Entry 6RJ9 (electron microscopy, 3.20 A resolution); this record covers chains A and D of the 5 polymer chains in the assembly.

== Chain A ==
Molecule: AcrIIA6
From: Streptococcus phage D1811
UniProtKB: A0A2U7VKE8 (A0A2U7VKE8_9CAUD); residues 1-183 here = UniProt positions 1-183
Amino-acid sequence (183 residues; row label = number of the first residue in the row):
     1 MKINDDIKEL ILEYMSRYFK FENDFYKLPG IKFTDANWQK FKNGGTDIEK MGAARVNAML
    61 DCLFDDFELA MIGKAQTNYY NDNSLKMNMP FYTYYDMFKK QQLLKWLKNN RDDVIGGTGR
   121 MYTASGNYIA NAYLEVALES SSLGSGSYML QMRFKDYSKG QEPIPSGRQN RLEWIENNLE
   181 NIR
What the authors report for this chain:
  - binding site for sgRNA (chain D): Thr-118, Arg-120, Tyr-128, Gln-161, Gly-167, Arg-168, Arg-171

== Chain D ==
Molecule: sgRNA
From: Streptococcus thermophilus
Sequence (117 nucleotides; each row starts with the number of its first residue):
     1 GUUGCGUUGA UAAAAGUAUU GUUUUUGUAC UCUCAAGAUU CAAUAAUCUU GCAGAAGCUA
    61 CAAAGAUAAG GCUUCAUGCC GAAAUCAACA CCCUGUCAUU UUAUGGCAGG GUGUUUU
Disordered / not traced: 1, 34-52, 93-109, 116-117

== Chain A / chain D interface ==
Residue-residue contacts (17):
  Gly-117(A) with G71(D), phosphate contact
  Thr-118(A) with G70(D), sugar contact; G71(D), hydrogen bond to the phosphate
  Arg-120(A) with A69(D), hydrogen bond to the sugar
  Tyr-128(A) with A69(D), sugar contact
  Ala-130(A) with A69(D), sugar contact
  Gln-161(A) with A64(D), hydrogen bond to the sugar; G65(D), sugar contact
  Ser-166(A) with G71(D), hydrogen bond to the base; C72(D), base contact
  Gly-167(A) with C72(D), hydrogen bond to the phosphate
  Arg-168(A) with U73(D), hydrogen bond to the phosphate
  Gln-169(A) with C75(D), base contact
  Asn-170(A) with U73(D), hydrogen bond to the base; C75(D), hydrogen bond to the base
  Arg-171(A) with G71(D), salt bridge to the phosphate; C72(D), salt bridge to the phosphate
Other interface residues (no listed pair), chain A (15 interface residues in all): Asn-131, Glu-162, Pro-163

== In short ==
The interface between chain A and chain D involves 15 residues on one side and 8 on the other, with 8 hydrogen
bonds and 2 salt bridges. Polar contacts include Ser-166(A)/G71(D), Asn-170(A)/U73(D) and Asn-170(A)/C75(D).
From the paper: a binding site for sgRNA (chain D) at Thr-118(A), Arg-120(A) and Tyr-128(A) among others.
Here chain A is AcrIIA6 (Streptococcus phage D1811) and chain D is sgRNA (Streptococcus thermophilus). Entry
6RJ9 (Cryo-EM structure of St1Cas9-sgRNA-tDNA20-AcrIIA6 monomeric assembly) was determined by electron
microscopy, deposited together with 6RJA, 6RJD and 6RJG.
